Entry 8WSV (X-ray diffraction, 2.01 A resolution); this record covers chain A.

Chain A:
Name: Transcriptional regulator HosA
Organism: Escherichia coli O127:H6 str. E2348/69
UniProt: P69782 (HOSA_ECO27); numbering as in UniProt (aligned over 1-135)
Chain sequence (143 residues; each row starts with the number of its first residue):
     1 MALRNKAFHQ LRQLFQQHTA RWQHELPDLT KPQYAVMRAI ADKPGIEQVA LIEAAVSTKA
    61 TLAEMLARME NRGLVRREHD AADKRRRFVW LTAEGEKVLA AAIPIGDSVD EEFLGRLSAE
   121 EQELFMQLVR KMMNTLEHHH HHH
Unresolved in the structure: 1-4, 135-143
Differences from the reference sequence: expression tag (136-143)
Small-molecule neighbours: P-hydroxybenzoic acid (PHB): Lys6, Phe8, His9, Arg12, Lys31, Tyr34, Ala35, Asp107, Asp110
Curated features (UniProtKB/Swiss-Prot):
  - DNA-binding region: Gln48 to Asn71 (H-T-H motif)

Summary:
Ligands of chain A: P-hydroxybenzoic acid.
Chain A is Transcriptional regulator HosA (Escherichia coli O127:H6 str. E2348/69); the structure, Pre-binding
structure of HosA transcriptional regulator from enteropathogenic Escherichia coli O127:H6 (strain E2348/69)
in presence of ..., was determined by X-ray diffraction, deposited together with 8YCV, 8XB7, 8XZU and 8AGA.
